Entry 9HIS (electron microscopy, 3.28 A resolution); this record covers chains I and G of the 4 polymer chains in the assembly.

Chain I:
Name: Peptidyl-prolyl cis-trans isomerase
Organism: Bacteroides thetaiotaomicron VPI-5482
Notes: EC 5.2.1.8
UniProtKB: Q8A1P7 (Q8A1P7_BACTN); numbering as in UniProt (aligned over 1-196)
Chain sequence (196 residues; each row starts with the number of its first residue):
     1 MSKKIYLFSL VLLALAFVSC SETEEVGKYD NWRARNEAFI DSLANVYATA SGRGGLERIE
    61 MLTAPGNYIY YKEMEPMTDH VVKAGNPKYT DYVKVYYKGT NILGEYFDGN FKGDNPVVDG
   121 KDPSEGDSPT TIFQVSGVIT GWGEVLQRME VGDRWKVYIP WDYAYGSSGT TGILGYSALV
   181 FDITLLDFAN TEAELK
Not modelled in the structure: 1-27

Chain G:
Name: DUF4270 domain-containing protein
Organism: Bacteroides thetaiotaomicron VPI-5482
UniProtKB: Q89ZS0 (Q89ZS0_BACTN); residue numbers follow UniProt; this construct covers 18-542
Chain sequence (525 residues; each row starts with the number of its first residue):
    18 CDDNTGGLGL GMFPGNDQNI KGKLSTFDVT TESVKTGDIY AKTNIGYIGK FTDETFGTYQ
    78 AGFLAQLNCP DGLTFPEPYK EVTDASGNVI SATGRMVVDD KDPENKDVTF IKDGNQIIGN
   138 IRAVELYLWY DSYFGDSLTA CRLSVYELGG NGKETLNLDN AYYTDINPED FYDSQNILGT
   198 KAYTAVDLSV KDSIRNLSTY VPSVHIAFKE DIATRVGGNI LTAARKAKNA DKEFNSQLFR
   258 EAFQGIYVKS DYGDGTVLYI DQPQMNVVYK CYATDSITGK KLQKKDGSGK DSTYYSYRVF
   318 ATTREVIQAN QLKNDPERID ALIKEDKNTY LKSPAGIFTE ATLPISDIQN ELTGDTLNAV
   378 KLTFTNYNQT GDKKFGMAIP STVMLVRKKF QDSFFKDNKL SDGVSSYLTS HTSSTNQYVF
   438 SNITKLVNAC IAEKEEAKKN AGSSWDETKW LQENPDWNKV VLIPVLVTYD SSNTTTGQAN
   498 IIRIQHDLKP GYVRLKGGSL GKTNPDYKLK LEVISTDFGL TTKSN
Not modelled in the structure: 538-542
Covalently attached groups: N-tridecanoic acid (TDA) linked to Cys18; (2S)-3-hydroxypropane-1,2-diyl dihexadecanoate (Z41) linked to Cys18

How chain I and chain G interact:
Pairs across the interface - 22 pairs, chain I then chain G:
  Asp119(I) - Tyr384(G)
  Gly120(I) - Lys513(G)  hydrogen bond (backbone-side chain)
  Lys121(I) - Asp523(G)
  Lys121(I) - Tyr524(G)
  Asp122(I) - Lys513(G)
  Pro123(I) - Thr382(G)
  Pro123(I) - Asp523(G)
  Pro123(I) - Lys525(G)
  Pro123(I) - Leu526(G)
  Glu125(I) - Thr382(G)
  Glu125(I) - Lys513(G)  hydrogen bond (backbone-side chain)
  Gly126(I) - Thr382(G)  hydrogen bond (backbone-side chain)
  Gly126(I) - Asn383(G)
  Gly126(I) - Lys513(G)
  Asp127(I) - Asn383(G)  hydrogen bond (backbone-backbone)
  Asp127(I) - Tyr384(G)
  Asp127(I) - Asn385(G)
  Asp127(I) - Asn433(G)  hydrogen bond (backbone-side chain)
  Asp127(I) - Lys513(G)  salt bridge
  Ser128(I) - Asn385(G)  hydrogen bond (backbone-side chain)
  Pro129(I) - Ser430(G)
  Pro129(I) - Ser431(G)
Also at the interface, not in a pair above, chain I (13 interface residues in all): Lys112, Val117, Ser124
Also at the interface, not in a pair above, chain G (14 interface residues in all): Thr432, Gly514

In short:
13 residues of chain I and 14 residues of chain G are in contact; the contacts include 6 hydrogen bonds and 1
salt bridge. Polar pairs include Asp127(I)-Lys513(G), Gly120(I)-Lys513(G) and Glu125(I)-Lys513(G).
N-tridecanoic acid is covalently linked to Cys18(G). Compound Z41 is covalently linked to Cys18(G).
Here chain I is Peptidyl-prolyl cis-trans isomerase and chain G is DUF4270 domain-containing protein, both
from Bacteroides thetaiotaomicron VPI-5482. Entry 9HIS (Extracellular components BamHIJK of the Bacteroides
thetaiotaomicron BAM machinery) was determined by electron microscopy, deposited together with 9HJM, 9HIV and
9HJ3.
